Entry 8S0E (electron microscopy, 3.80 A resolution); this record covers chains A and D of the 15 polymer chains in the assembly.

Chain A:
Name: Origin recognition complex subunit 1
From: Homo sapiens
UniProtKB: Q13415 (ORC1_HUMAN); residues 1-861 here = UniProt positions 1-861
Amino-acid sequence (861 residues; each row starts with the number of its first residue):
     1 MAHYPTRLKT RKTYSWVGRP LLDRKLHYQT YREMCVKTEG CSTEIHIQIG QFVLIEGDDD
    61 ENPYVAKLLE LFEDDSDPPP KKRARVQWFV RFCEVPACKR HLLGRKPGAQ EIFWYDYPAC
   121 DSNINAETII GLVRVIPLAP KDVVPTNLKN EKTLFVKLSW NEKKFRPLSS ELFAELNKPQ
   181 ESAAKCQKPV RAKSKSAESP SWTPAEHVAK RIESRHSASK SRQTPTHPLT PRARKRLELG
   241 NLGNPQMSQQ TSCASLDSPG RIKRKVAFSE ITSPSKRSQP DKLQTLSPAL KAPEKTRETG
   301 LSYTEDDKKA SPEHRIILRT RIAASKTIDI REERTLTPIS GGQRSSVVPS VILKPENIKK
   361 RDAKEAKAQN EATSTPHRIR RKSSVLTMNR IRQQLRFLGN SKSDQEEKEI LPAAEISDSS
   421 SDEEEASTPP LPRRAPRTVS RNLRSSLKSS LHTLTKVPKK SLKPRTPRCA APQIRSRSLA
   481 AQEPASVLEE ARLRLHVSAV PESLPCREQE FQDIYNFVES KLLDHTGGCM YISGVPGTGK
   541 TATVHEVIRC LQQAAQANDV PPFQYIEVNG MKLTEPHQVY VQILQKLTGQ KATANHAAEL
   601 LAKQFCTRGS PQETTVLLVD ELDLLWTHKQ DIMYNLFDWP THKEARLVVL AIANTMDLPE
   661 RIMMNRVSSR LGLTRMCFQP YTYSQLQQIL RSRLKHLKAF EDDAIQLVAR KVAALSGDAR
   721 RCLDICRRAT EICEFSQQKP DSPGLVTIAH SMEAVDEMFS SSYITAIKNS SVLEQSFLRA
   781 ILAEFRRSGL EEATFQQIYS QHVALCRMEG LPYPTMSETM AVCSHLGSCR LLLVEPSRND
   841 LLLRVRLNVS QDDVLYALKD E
Unresolved in the structure: 1-485, 736-746, 861
Ion coordination: Mg2+: T541 (together with ATP-gamma-S)
Residues lining bound ligands: ATP-gamma-S (AGS; phosphothiophosphoric acid-adenylate ester): V497, L504, R507, V535, P536, G537, T538, G539, K540, T541, A542, E621, Y681, I689, R693, A719, R720, L723
UniProt features mapped onto this chain:
  - binding site (ATP): V500, G534 to A542, E621, N654, R720
  - binding site (Mg(2+)): D620, E621
  - site: E94 (Histone H4K20me2 binding)
  - modified residue: S199 (Phosphoserine), T203 (Phosphothreonine), S252 (Phosphoserine), S255 (Phosphoserine), S273 (Phosphoserine), S287 (Phosphoserine), K326 (N6-acetyllysine), T337 (Phosphothreonine), S340 (Phosphoserine), S417 (Phosphoserine), S420 (Phosphoserine), S478 (Phosphoserine)

Chain D:
Name: Origin recognition complex subunit 4
From: Homo sapiens
UniProtKB: O43929 (ORC4_HUMAN); residues 1-436 here = UniProt positions 1-436
Amino-acid sequence (436 residues; numbered 1 to 436; the number before each row is that of its first residue):
     1 MSSRKSKSNS LIHTECLSQV QRILRERFCR QSPHSNLFGV QVQYKHLSEL LKRTALHGES
    61 NSVLIIGPRG SGKTMLINHA LKELMEIEEV SENVLQVHLN GLLQINDKIA LKEITRQLNL
   121 ENVVGDKVFG SFAENLSFLL EALKKGDRTS SCPVIFILDE FDLFAHHKNQ TLLYNLFDIS
   181 QSAQTPIAVI GLTCRLDILE LLEKRVKSRF SHRQIHLMNS FGFPQYVKIF KEQLSLPAEF
   241 PDKVFAEKWN ENVQYLSEDR SVQEVLQKHF NISKNLRSLH MLLMLALNRV TASHPFMTAV
   301 DLMEASQLCS MDSKANIVHG LSVLEICLII AMKHLNDIYE EEPFNFQMVY NEFQKFVQRK
   361 AHSVYNFEKP VVMKAFEHLQ QLELIKPMER TSGNSQREYQ LMKLLLDNTQ IMNALQKYPN
   421 CPTDVRQWAT SSLSWL
Unresolved in the structure: 1-12, 140-152, 432-436
Ion coordination: Mg2+: T74 (together with ATP-gamma-S)
Residues lining bound ligands: ATP-gamma-S (AGS; phosphothiophosphoric acid-adenylate ester): Q31, N36, L37, F38, V40, R69, G70, S71, G72, K73, T74, M75, E160, L276, R277, H280
UniProt features mapped onto this chain:
  - binding site (ATP): G67 to T74
  - modified residue: K7 (N6-methyllysine)

Chain A / chain D interface:
Contacting residue pairs (48):
  R492(A) - R53(D)
  H496(A) - E59(D)
  V497(A) - Q181(D)
  S498(A) - Q181(D)  hydrogen bond (side chain-backbone)
  S498(A) - S182(D)  hydrogen bond (side chain-backbone)
  S498(A) - A183(D)
  N569(A) - Y174(D)  hydrogen bond
  M571(A) - N169(D)
  M571(A) - T171(D)
  M571(A) - Y174(D)  hydrophobic
  K572(A) - F132(D)
  K572(A) - N175(D)
  K572(A) - D178(D)  salt bridge
  T574(A) - F132(D)
  T574(A) - K168(D)  hydrogen bond (backbone-side chain)
  E621(A) - R205(D)  salt bridge
  D623(A) - R205(D)  salt bridge
  L624(A) - R205(D)
  N654(A) - R205(D)
  D718(A) - S208(D)
  R720(A) - R209(D)
  R721(A) - S208(D)
  R721(A) - H212(D)
  R727(A) - E59(D)  salt bridge
  R727(A) - N61(D)
  R727(A) - R213(D)
  R728(A) - H46(D)  hydrogen bond
  R728(A) - R213(D)
  E731(A) - R213(D)  salt bridge
  M758(A) - H212(D)
  S762(A) - H216(D)  hydrogen bond
  Y763(A) - D197(D)
  N769(A) - S220(D)
  N769(A) - K274(D)
  L773(A) - N271(D)
  L773(A) - I272(D)  hydrophobic
  M816(A) - Q410(D)
  S817(A) - D312(D)
  E818(A) - I272(D)
  S828(A) - C194(D)  hydrogen bond
  S828(A) - R195(D)
  C829(A) - C194(D)
  C829(A) - L196(D)  hydrogen bond (backbone-backbone)
  R830(A) - R195(D)
  R830(A) - D197(D)
  D840(A) - K314(D)  salt bridge
  L841(A) - L406(D)
  L842(A) - K403(D)
Interface residues without a listed pair, chain A (42 interface residues in all): P536, D724, A766, S771, Y813, V822, H825, L831, N839, N848
Interface residues without a listed pair, chain D (44 interface residues in all): S60, P68, G130, Q170, E200, M218, N275, S313, K386, L405, T409

In short:
The interface between chain A and chain D involves 42 residues on one side and 44 on the other, with 8
hydrogen bonds and 6 salt bridges. Polar contacts include K572(A)-D178(D), E621(A)-R205(D) and
D623(A)-R205(D). Chain A binds ATP-gamma-S. Chain D binds ATP-gamma-S.
Here chain A is Origin recognition complex subunit 1 and chain D is Origin recognition complex subunit 4, both
from Homo sapiens. Entry 8S0E (H. sapiens OCCM bound to double stranded DNA) was determined by electron
microscopy, deposited together with 8S09, 8S0A, 8S0B, 8S0C, 8S0D and 8S0F.
